6UTX - chains CCC and 222 of the 8 polymer chains in the assembly; structure by X-ray diffraction, 4.05 A resolution (low resolution: residue-level contacts below are approximate; hydrogen-bond / salt-bridge calls are withheld).

Chain CCC:
Name: DNA-directed RNA polymerase subunit beta
Organism: Escherichia coli
Notes: EC 2.7.7.6
UniProtKB: P0A8V4 (RPOB_ECO57); numbering as in UniProt (aligned over 1-1342)
Amino-acid sequence (1342 residues; numbered 1 to 1342; the number before each row is that of its first residue):
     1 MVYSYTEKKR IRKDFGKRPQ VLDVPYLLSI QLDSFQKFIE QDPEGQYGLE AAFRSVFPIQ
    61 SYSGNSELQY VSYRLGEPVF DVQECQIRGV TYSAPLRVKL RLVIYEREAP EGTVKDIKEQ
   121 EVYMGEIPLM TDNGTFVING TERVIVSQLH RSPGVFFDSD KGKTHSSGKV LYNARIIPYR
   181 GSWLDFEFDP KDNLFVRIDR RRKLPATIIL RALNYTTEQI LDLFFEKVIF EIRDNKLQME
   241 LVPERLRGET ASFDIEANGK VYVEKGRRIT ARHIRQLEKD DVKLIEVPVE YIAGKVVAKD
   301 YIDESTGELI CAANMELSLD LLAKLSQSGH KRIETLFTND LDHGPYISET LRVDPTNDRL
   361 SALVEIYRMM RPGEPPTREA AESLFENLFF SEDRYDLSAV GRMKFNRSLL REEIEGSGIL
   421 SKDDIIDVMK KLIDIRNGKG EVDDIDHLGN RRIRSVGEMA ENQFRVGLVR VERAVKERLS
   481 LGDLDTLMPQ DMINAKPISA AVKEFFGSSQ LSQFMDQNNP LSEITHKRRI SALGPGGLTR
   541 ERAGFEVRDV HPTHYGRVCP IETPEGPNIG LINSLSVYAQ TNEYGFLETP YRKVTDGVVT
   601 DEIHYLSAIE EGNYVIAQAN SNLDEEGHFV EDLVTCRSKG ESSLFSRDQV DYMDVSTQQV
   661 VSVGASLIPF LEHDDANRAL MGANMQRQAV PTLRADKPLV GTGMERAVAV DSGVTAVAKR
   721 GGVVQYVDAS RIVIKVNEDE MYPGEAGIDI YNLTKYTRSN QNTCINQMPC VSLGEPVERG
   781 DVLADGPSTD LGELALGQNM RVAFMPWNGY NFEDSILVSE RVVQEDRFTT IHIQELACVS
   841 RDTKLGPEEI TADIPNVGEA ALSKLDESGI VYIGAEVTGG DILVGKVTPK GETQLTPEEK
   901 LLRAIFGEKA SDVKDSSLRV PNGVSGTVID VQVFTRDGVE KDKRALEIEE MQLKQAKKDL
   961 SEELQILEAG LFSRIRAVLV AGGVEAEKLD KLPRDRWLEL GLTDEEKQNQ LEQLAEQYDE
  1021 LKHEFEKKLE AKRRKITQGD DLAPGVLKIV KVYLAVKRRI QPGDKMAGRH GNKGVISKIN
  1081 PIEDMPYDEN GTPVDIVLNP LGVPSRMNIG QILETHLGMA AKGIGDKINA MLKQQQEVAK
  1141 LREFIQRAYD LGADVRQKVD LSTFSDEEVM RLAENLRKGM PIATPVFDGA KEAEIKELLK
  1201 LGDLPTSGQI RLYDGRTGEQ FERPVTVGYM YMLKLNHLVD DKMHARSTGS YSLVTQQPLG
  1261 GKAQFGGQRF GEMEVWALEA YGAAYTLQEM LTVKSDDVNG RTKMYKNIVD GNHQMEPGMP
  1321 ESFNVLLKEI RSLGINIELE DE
Not modelled in the structure: 1-2
Curated features (UniProtKB/Swiss-Prot):
  - modified residue (N6-acetyllysine): Lys-1022, Lys-1200

Chain 222:
Molecule: Synthetic DNA 50-MER (promoter template strand)
Sequence (50 nucleotides; each row starts with the number of its first residue):
     3 TCCGCGTCAG ACTCGTAGGA TTATAGCATA CGTGAGGTGG GATGTCAAGG
Not modelled in the structure: 37-52

Chain CCC / chain 222 interface:
Residue-residue contacts - 20 pairs, chain CCC then chain 222:
  Asn-139(CCC) / DA22(222)
  Arg-143(CCC) / DG21(222)
  Asn-494(CCC) / DT24(222)
  Asn-494(CCC) / DA25(222)
  Lys-496(CCC) / DT24(222)
  Ala-500(CCC) / DT24(222)
  Lys-503(CCC) / DA22(222)
  Lys-503(CCC) / DT23(222)
  Phe-514(CCC) / DG20(222)
  Phe-514(CCC) / DG21(222)
  Glu-541(CCC) / DA13(222)
  Gly-1261(CCC) / DT18(222)
  Lys-1262(CCC) / DT18(222)
  Ala-1263(CCC) / DA19(222)
  Arg-1269(CCC) / DC16(222)
  Arg-1269(CCC) / DG17(222)
  Gly-1271(CCC) / DC16(222)
  Glu-1272(CCC) / DT15(222)
  Met-1273(CCC) / DT15(222)
  Glu-1274(CCC) / DC16(222)
Interface residues without a listed pair, chain CCC (24 interface residues in all): Ile-138, Thr-141, Arg-202, Lys-203, Phe-506, Gly-507, Asn-760, Gln-1268
Interface residues without a listed pair, chain 222 (14 interface residues in all): DC7, DG8

Summary:
24 residues of chain CCC and 14 residues of chain 222 are in contact.
Here chain CCC is DNA-directed RNA polymerase subunit beta (Escherichia coli) and chain 222 is Synthetic DNA
50-MER (promoter template strand). Entry 6UTX (E. coli sigma-S transcription initiation complex with an empty
bubble ("Old" crystal)) was determined by X-ray diffraction (same publication as 6UTV, 6UTW, 6UTY, 6UTZ, 6UU0,
6UU1 and 11 further entries).
